Entry 6UQ2 (X-ray diffraction, 3.20 A resolution); this record covers chains C and K of the 13 polymer chains in the assembly.

# Chain C
Protein: DNA-directed RNA polymerase II subunit RPB3
Source organism: Saccharomyces cerevisiae (strain ATCC 204508 / S288c)
Reference sequence: P16370 (RPB3_YEAST); residues 1-318 here = UniProt positions 1-318
Sequence (318 residues; row label = number of the first residue in the row):
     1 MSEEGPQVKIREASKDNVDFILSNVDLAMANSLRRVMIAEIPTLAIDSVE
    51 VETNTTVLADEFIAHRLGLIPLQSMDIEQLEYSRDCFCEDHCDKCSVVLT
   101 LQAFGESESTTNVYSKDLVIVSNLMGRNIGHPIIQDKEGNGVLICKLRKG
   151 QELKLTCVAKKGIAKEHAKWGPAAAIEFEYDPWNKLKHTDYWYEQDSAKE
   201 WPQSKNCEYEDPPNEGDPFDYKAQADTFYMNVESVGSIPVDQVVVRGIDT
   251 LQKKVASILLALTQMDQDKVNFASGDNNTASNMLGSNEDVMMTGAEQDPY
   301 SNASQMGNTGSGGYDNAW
Unresolved in the structure: 1, 269-318
Bound ions: Zn2+: C86, C88, C92, C95
Swiss-Prot annotation at these positions:
  - binding site (Zn(2+)): C86, C88, C92, C95
  - modified residue: S2 (N-acetylserine)
  - natural variant: A30 (A30D: In mutant RPB3-1)
  - mutagenesis: K9 (K9E: Transcript termination readthrough)

# Chain K
Protein: DNA-directed RNA polymerase II subunit RPB11
Source organism: Saccharomyces cerevisiae (strain ATCC 204508 / S288c)
Reference sequence: P38902 (RPB11_YEAST); numbering as in UniProt (aligned over 1-120)
Sequence (120 residues; each row starts with the number of its first residue):
     1 MNAPDRFELFLLGEGESKLKIDPDTKAPNAVVITFEKEDHTLGNLIRAEL
    51 LNDRKVLFAAYKVEHPFFARFKLRIQTTEGYDPKDALKNACNSIINKLGA
   101 LKTNFETEWNLQTLAADDAF
Unresolved in the structure: 115-120
Swiss-Prot annotation at these positions:
  - mutagenesis: E108 (E108G/V: Transcript termination readthrough; E108K: Transcript termination readthrough. Lethal), L111 (L111P: Transcript termination readthrough), L114 (L114P: Transcript termination readthrough)

# How chain C and chain K interact
Contacting residue pairs (64; chain C residue first):
  S2(C) with N104(K), hydrogen bond
  E3(C) with N104(K)
  E4(C) with A100(K)
  P6(C) with K97(K); L101(K), hydrophobic; N104(K), hydrogen bond (backbone-side chain)
  Q7(C) with N104(K)
  V8(C) with L101(K), hydrophobic; F105(K), hydrophobic; E108(K)
  I10(C) with F105(K), hydrophobic; E108(K); W109(K); Q112(K)
  A13(C) with L114(K)
  L22(C) with L101(K), hydrophobic
  D26(C) with E49(K)
  A28(C) with N44(K); L45(K); A48(K), hydrophobic
  M29(C) with L45(K); L98(K), hydrophobic
  S32(C) with H40(K); T41(K), hydrogen bond (side chain-backbone); L45(K)
  R35(C) with D39(K), salt bridge; H40(K); T41(K), hydrogen bond
  R84(C) with F10(K); L11(K)
  I163(C) with F10(K), hydrophobic
  K165(C) with R6(K), hydrogen bond (backbone-side chain); L9(K), hydrogen bond (side chain-backbone); F10(K); D39(K)
  E166(C) with R6(K), hydrogen bond (backbone-side chain); F7(K); F10(K)
  D241(C) with W109(K)
  V244(C) with F105(K), hydrophobic
  V245(C) with K102(K); E106(K)
  I248(C) with L98(K); L101(K), hydrophobic; K102(K)
  D249(C) with K102(K), salt bridge
  L251(C) with L45(K), hydrophobic; L98(K), hydrophobic
  Q252(C) with I95(K); L98(K); K102(K)
  K254(C) with E38(K), salt bridge
  V255(C) with L42(K), hydrophobic; C91(K)
  I258(C) with K18(K); L19(K), hydrophobic; F35(K), hydrophobic; L42(K), hydrophobic
  L259(C) with K88(K); C91(K), hydrophobic; N92(K)
  L262(C) with L19(K), hydrophobic; K88(K)
  M265(C) with L19(K)
Interface residues without a listed pair, chain C (43 interface residues in all): K9, S14, V18, F20, N31, L33, V36, E40, H167, A256, A261, D266
Interface residues without a listed pair, chain K (38 interface residues in all): I21, N52, A69, L87, I94

# Overview
43 residues of chain C and 38 residues of chain K are in contact, with 7 hydrogen bonds and 3 salt bridges.
Polar pairs include R35(C)-D39(K), D249(C)-K102(K) and K254(C)-E38(K).
Chain C is DNA-directed RNA polymerase II subunit RPB3 and chain K is DNA-directed RNA polymerase II subunit
RPB11, both from Saccharomyces cerevisiae (strain ATCC 204508 / S288c); the structure, RNA polymerase II
elongation complex with dG in state 1, was determined by X-ray diffraction together with 6UPX, 6UPY, 6UPZ,
6UQ0, 6UQ1 and 6UQ3 from the same study.
